3FT3 - chains A and B of the 3 polymer chains in the assembly; structure by X-ray diffraction, 1.95 A resolution.

== Chain A ==
Name: HLA class I histocompatibility antigen, A-2 alpha chain
From: Homo sapiens
UniProtKB: P01892 (1A02_HUMAN); residues 1-275 here correspond to UniProt positions 25-299 (UniProt number = residue number + 24)
Sequence (275 residues; numbered 1 to 275; the number before each row is that of its first residue):
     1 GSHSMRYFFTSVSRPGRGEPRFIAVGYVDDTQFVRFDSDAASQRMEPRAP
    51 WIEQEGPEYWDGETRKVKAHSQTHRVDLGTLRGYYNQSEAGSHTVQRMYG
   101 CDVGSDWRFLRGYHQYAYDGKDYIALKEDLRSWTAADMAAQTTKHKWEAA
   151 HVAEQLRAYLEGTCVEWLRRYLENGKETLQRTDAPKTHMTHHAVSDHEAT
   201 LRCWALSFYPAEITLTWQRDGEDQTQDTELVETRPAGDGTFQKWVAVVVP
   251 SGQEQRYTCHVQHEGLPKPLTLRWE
Disulfide bonds: Cys101-Cys164, Cys203-Cys259
Sequence notes: engineered mutation Val245 (Ala269 in P01892)

== Chain B ==
Name: Beta-2-microglobulin
From: Homo sapiens
UniProtKB: P61769 (B2MG_HUMAN); residues 1-99 here correspond to UniProt positions 21-119 (UniProt number = residue number + 20)
Sequence (100 residues; each row starts with the number of its first residue; numbering starts at 0):
     0 MIQRTPKIQVYSRHPAENGKSNFLNCYVSGFHPSDIEVDLLKNGERIEKV
    50 EHSDLSFSKDWSFYLLYYTEFTPTEKDEYACRVNHVTLSQPKIVKWDRDM
Disulfide bonds: Cys25-Cys80
Sequence notes: expression tag (0)

== Interface between chain A and chain B ==
Pairs across the interface (58; chain A residue first):
  Arg6(A) - Lys58(B)
  Phe8(A) - Ser55(B)
  Phe8(A) - Phe56(B)  hydrophobic
  Phe9(A) - Phe56(B)
  Thr10(A) - Phe56(B)
  Thr10(A) - Phe62(B)
  Val12(A) - Ser33(B)
  Ile23(A) - Leu54(B)
  Val25(A) - Asp53(B)
  Val25(A) - Leu54(B)
  Val25(A) - Ser55(B)
  Tyr27(A) - Ser55(B)
  Tyr27(A) - Tyr63(B)
  Gln32(A) - Asp53(B)
  Arg35(A) - Asp53(B)  salt bridge
  Arg48(A) - Asp53(B)  salt bridge
  His93(A) - Met0(B)
  Gln96(A) - His31(B)  hydrogen bond
  Gln96(A) - Phe56(B)
  Gln96(A) - Trp60(B)  hydrogen bond (side chain-backbone)
  Gln96(A) - Phe62(B)
  Arg97(A) - Phe56(B)
  Met98(A) - Lys58(B)
  Gln115(A) - Lys58(B)  hydrogen bond
  Gln115(A) - Trp60(B)
  Tyr116(A) - Trp60(B)
  Ala117(A) - Trp60(B)
  Asp119(A) - Met0(B)
  Asp119(A) - Ile1(B)
  Asp119(A) - His31(B)
  Gly120(A) - Ile1(B)
  Gly120(A) - Arg3(B)  hydrogen bond (backbone-side chain)
  Gly120(A) - His31(B)
  Gly120(A) - Trp60(B)
  Lys121(A) - Ile1(B)
  Asp122(A) - Trp60(B)  hydrogen bond
  His192(A) - Asp98(B)  salt bridge
  Arg202(A) - Asp98(B)  hydrogen bond (side chain-backbone)
  Trp204(A) - Asp98(B)
  Trp204(A) - Met99(B)
  Leu206(A) - Pro14(B)  hydrophobic
  Val231(A) - Gln8(B)
  Glu232(A) - Gln8(B)  hydrogen bond (backbone-side chain)
  Thr233(A) - Tyr26(B)
  Arg234(A) - Gln8(B)  hydrogen bond
  Arg234(A) - Tyr10(B)
  Arg234(A) - Met99(B)  hydrogen bond (side chain-backbone)
  Pro235(A) - Tyr10(B)  hydrogen bond (backbone-side chain)
  Pro235(A) - Tyr26(B)
  Ala236(A) - Arg12(B)  hydrogen bond (backbone-side chain)
  Ala236(A) - Asn24(B)  hydrogen bond (backbone-side chain)
  Gly237(A) - Arg12(B)
  Gly237(A) - Leu65(B)
  Asp238(A) - Arg12(B)
  Gln242(A) - Tyr10(B)
  Gln242(A) - Ser11(B)
  Gln242(A) - Arg12(B)  hydrogen bond (side chain-backbone)
  Trp244(A) - Met99(B)  hydrogen bond (side chain-backbone)
Also at the interface, not in a pair above, chain A (38 interface residues in all): Ser92, Thr94
Also at the interface, not in a pair above, chain B (26 interface residues in all): His13, Asp34, Asp59

== Summary ==
The interface between chain A and chain B involves 38 residues on one side and 26 on the other; the contacts
include 14 hydrogen bonds and 3 salt bridges. Polar pairs include Arg35(A)-Asp53(B), Arg48(A)-Asp53(B) and
His192(A)-Asp98(B).
Here chain A is HLA class I histocompatibility antigen, A-2 alpha chain and chain B is Beta-2-microglobulin,
both from Homo sapiens. Entry 3FT3 (Crystal Structure of the minor histocompatibility peptide HA-1His in
complex with HLA-A2) was determined by X-ray diffraction together with 3FT2 and 3FT4 from the same study.
